8WVU - chains A and B of the 3 polymer chains in the assembly; structure by electron microscopy, 3.61 A resolution.

# Chain A
Name: Leucine-rich repeat-containing G-protein coupled receptor 4
From: Homo sapiens
UniProt: Q9BXB1 (LGR4_HUMAN); numbering as in UniProt (aligned over 24-832)
Amino-acid sequence (832 residues; row label = number of the first residue in the row):
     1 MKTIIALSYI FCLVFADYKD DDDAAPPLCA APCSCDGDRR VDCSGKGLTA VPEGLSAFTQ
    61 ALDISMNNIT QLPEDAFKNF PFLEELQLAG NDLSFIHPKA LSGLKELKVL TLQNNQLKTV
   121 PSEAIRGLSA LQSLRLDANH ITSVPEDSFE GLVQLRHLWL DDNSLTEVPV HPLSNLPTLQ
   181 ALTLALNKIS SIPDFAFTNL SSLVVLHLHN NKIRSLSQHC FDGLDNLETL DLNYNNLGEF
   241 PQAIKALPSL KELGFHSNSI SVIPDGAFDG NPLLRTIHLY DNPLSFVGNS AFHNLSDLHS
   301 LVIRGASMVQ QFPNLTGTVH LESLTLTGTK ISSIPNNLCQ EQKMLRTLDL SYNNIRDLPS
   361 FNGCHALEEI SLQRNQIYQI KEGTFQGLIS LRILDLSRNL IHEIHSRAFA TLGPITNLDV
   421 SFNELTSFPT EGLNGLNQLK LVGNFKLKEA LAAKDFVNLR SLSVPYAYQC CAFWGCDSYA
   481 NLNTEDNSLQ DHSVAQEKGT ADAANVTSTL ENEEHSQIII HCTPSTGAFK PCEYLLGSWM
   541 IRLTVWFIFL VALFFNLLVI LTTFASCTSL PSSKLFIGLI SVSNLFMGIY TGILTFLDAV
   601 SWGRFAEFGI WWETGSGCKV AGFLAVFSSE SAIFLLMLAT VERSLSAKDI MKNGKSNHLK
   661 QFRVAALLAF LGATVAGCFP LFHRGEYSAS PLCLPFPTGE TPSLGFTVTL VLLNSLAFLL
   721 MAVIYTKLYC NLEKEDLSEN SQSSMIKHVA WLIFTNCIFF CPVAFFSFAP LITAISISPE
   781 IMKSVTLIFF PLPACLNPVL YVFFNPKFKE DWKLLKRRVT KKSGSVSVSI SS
Unresolved in the structure: 1-27, 475-515, 648-656, 732-739, 819-832
Sequence notes: initiating methionine (1); expression tag (2-23)
Cystine bridges: C29-C35, C33-C43, C339-C364, C471-C532, C618-C693
Curated features (UniProtKB/Swiss-Prot):
  - glycosylation (N-linked (GlcNAc...) asparagine): N68, N199, N294, N314, N505

# Chain B
Name: R-spondin-1
From: Homo sapiens
UniProt: Q2MKA7 (RSPO1_HUMAN); residue numbers follow UniProt; this construct covers 35-144
Amino-acid sequence (121 residues; row label = number of the first residue in the row):
    35 EGSQACAKGC ELCSEVNGCL KCSPKLFILL ERNDIRQVGV CLPSCPPGYF DARNPDMNKC
    95 IKCKIEHCEA CFSHNFCTKC KEGLYLHKGR CYPACPEGSS AANGTMECSS AAAHHHHHHH
   155 H
Unresolved in the structure: 35-38, 135-137, 144-155
Sequence notes: expression tag (145-155)
Cystine bridges: C40-C47, C44-C53, C56-C75, C79-C94, C97-C105, C102-C111, C114-C125, C129-C142
Curated features (UniProtKB/Swiss-Prot):
  - glycosylation: N137 (N-linked (GlcNAc...) asparagine)

# How chain A and chain B interact
Residue-residue contacts - 19 pairs, chain A then chain B:
  Q113(A) - D85(B)
  N114(A) - K59(B)
  R135(A) - D85(B)  salt bridge
  D137(A) - R87(B)  salt bridge
  H140(A) - K59(B)
  R156(A) - E141(B)  salt bridge
  H157(A) - F110(B)
  H157(A) - T112(B)
  W159(A) - F106(B)
  D161(A) - R87(B)
  D162(A) - R87(B)  salt bridge
  T183(A) - F106(B)
  L186(A) - R87(B)
  H207(A) - S107(B)
  N210(A) - P89(B)
  N226(A) - K122(B)
  T229(A) - N109(B)
  E252(A) - H108(B)  salt bridge
  E252(A) - N109(B)  hydrogen bond
Other interface residues (no listed pair), chain A (24 interface residues in all): M66, Q180, A181, V204, V205, H209, E228
Other interface residues (no listed pair), chain B (14 interface residues in all): P77, N88

# Summary
24 residues of chain A face 14 of chain B across their interface, with 1 hydrogen bond and 5 salt bridges.
Polar contacts include R135(A)-D85(B), D137(A)-R87(B) and R156(A)-E141(B).
Chain A is Leucine-rich repeat-containing G-protein coupled receptor 4 and chain B is R-spondin-1, both from
Homo sapiens; the structure, Cryo-EM structure of LGR4 in complex with Rspo1 and RNF43, was determined by
electron microscopy.
